Entry 9CV9 (electron microscopy, 3.20 A resolution); this record covers chains A and B of the 60 polymer chains in the assembly.

== Chain A (and B) ==
Molecule: VP1
Notes: chain B of this document is another copy of the same molecule, construct and numbering; everything in this record applies to it too
Reference sequence: A0A097PIM0 (A0A097PIM0_9VIRU); residues -137 to 569 here correspond to UniProt positions 1-707 (UniProt number = residue number + 138)
Amino-acid sequence (707 residues; row label = number of the first residue in the row; numbers below 1 keep their minus sign (Met-137 is residue -137)):
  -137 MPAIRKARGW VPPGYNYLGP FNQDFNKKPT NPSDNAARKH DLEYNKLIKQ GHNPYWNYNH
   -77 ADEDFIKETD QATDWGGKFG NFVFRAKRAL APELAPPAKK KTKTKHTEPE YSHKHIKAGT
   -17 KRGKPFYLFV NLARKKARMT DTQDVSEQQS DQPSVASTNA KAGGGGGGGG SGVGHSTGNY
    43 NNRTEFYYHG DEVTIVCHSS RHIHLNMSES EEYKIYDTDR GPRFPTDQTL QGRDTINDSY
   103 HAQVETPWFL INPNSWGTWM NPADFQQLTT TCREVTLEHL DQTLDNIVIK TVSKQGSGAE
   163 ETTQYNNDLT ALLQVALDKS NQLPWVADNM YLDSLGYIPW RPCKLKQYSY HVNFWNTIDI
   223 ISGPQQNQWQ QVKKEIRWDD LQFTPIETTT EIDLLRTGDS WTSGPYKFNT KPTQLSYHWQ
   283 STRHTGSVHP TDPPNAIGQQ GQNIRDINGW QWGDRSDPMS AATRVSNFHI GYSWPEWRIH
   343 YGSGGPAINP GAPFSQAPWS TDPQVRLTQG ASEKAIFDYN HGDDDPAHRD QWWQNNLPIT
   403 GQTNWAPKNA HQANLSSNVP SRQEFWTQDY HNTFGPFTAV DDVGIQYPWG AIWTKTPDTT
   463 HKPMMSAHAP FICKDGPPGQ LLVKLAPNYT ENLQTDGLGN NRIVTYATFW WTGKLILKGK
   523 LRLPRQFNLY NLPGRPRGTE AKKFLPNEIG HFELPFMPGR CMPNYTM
Not modelled in the structure: -137 to 32
Construct notes: conflict Val35 (Ile173 in A0A097PIM0)
Reported in the primary citation:
  - conformationally variable residues (loop rearrangement, side-chain flip): Gln157, Asn530 to Leu547

== Interface between chain A and chain B ==
Residue-residue contacts - 83 pairs, chain A then chain B:
  Ser33(A) - His37(B)  hydrogen bond (backbone-side chain)
  Gly34(A) - His37(B)
  Val35(A) - Gly36(B)
  Glu73(A) - Trp202(B)
  Glu74(A) - Trp202(B)  hydrogen bond
  Glu74(A) - Arg203(B)  salt bridge
  Glu74(A) - Tyr381(B)  hydrogen bond
  Glu74(A) - Ile551(B)
  Glu74(A) - Gly552(B)
  Tyr75(A) - Trp202(B)
  Tyr75(A) - Pro548(B)
  Tyr75(A) - Gly552(B)
  Lys76(A) - Asn549(B)
  Lys76(A) - Glu550(B)
  Lys76(A) - Ile551(B)
  Ile77(A) - Pro548(B)
  Ile77(A) - Asn549(B)  hydrogen bond (backbone-backbone)
  Ile77(A) - Glu550(B)
  Tyr78(A) - Glu550(B)
  Lys156(A) - Thr164(B)  hydrogen bond (backbone-side chain)
  Gln157(A) - Gln157(B)
  Gln157(A) - Thr164(B)
  Gln157(A) - Gln166(B)  hydrogen bond
  Gly158(A) - Glu162(B)
  Asn168(A) - Gln166(B)
  Asp170(A) - Asn169(B)
  Leu171(A) - Asn169(B)
  Thr172(A) - Val150(B)
  Thr172(A) - Asn169(B)  hydrogen bond
  Thr172(A) - Leu171(B)
  Thr172(A) - Thr259(B)
  Leu174(A) - Trp512(B)
  Gln176(A) - Trp512(B)
  Trp240(A) - Lys544(B)
  Trp240(A) - Leu547(B)  hydrophobic
  Leu243(A) - Leu547(B)  hydrophobic
  Phe245(A) - Pro548(B)  hydrophobic
  Pro247(A) - Trp202(B)  hydrophobic
  Glu249(A) - Tyr42(B)
  Glu249(A) - Asn44(B)
  Glu249(A) - Trp202(B)
  Thr250(A) - Asn44(B)
  Thr250(A) - Arg45(B)
  Glu253(A) - Tyr42(B)
  Glu253(A) - Asn43(B)  hydrogen bond
  Ile254(A) - Asn41(B)
  Ile254(A) - Tyr42(B)  hydrogen bond (backbone-backbone)
  Asp255(A) - Asn41(B)  hydrogen bond
  Leu256(A) - Ser38(B)
  Leu256(A) - Asn41(B)
  Leu256(A) - Tyr42(B)  hydrophobic
  Leu256(A) - Asn148(B)
  Leu256(A) - Trp512(B)
  Arg258(A) - Val35(B)  hydrogen bond (side chain-backbone)
  Arg258(A) - Gly36(B)
  Arg258(A) - His37(B)
  Arg258(A) - Asn148(B)
  Arg258(A) - Ile149(B)  hydrogen bond (side chain-backbone)
  Arg258(A) - Thr259(B)
  Gly260(A) - Gly36(B)  hydrogen bond (backbone-backbone)
  Gly260(A) - His37(B)  hydrogen bond (backbone-side chain)
  Asp261(A) - Gly36(B)
  Asp261(A) - His37(B)
  Asp261(A) - Ser38(B)  hydrogen bond (side chain-backbone)
  Tyr491(A) - Pro204(B)
  Tyr491(A) - Tyr508(B)  hydrogen bond (backbone-side chain)
  Thr492(A) - His66(B)
  Thr492(A) - Tyr167(B)
  Glu493(A) - His66(B)  hydrogen bond (backbone-side chain)
  Glu493(A) - Asn68(B)
  Glu493(A) - Val154(B)
  Glu493(A) - Lys156(B)  salt bridge
  Glu493(A) - Tyr167(B)
  Glu493(A) - Val506(B)
  Glu493(A) - Tyr508(B)
  Leu495(A) - His66(B)
  Leu495(A) - Pro204(B)  hydrophobic
  Leu495(A) - Lys206(B)  hydrogen bond (backbone-side chain)
  Thr497(A) - Tyr381(B)
  Asp498(A) - Pro388(B)
  Asp498(A) - Ala389(B)
  Ile505(A) - Tyr167(B)  hydrophobic
  Ile505(A) - Tyr508(B)
Also at the interface, not in a pair above, chain A (45 interface residues in all): Asp79, Ser159, Gln184, Asp241, Thr251, Thr259, Pro489
Also at the interface, not in a pair above, chain B (50 interface residues in all): Gly34, Gly40, Glu47, His64, Asn123, Lys152, Pro201, Gly260, Ala543

== Overview ==
The interface between chain A and chain B involves 45 residues on one side and 50 on the other, with 18
hydrogen bonds and 2 salt bridges. Polar contacts include Glu74(A)-Arg203(B), Glu493(A)-Lys156(B) and
Ser33(A)-His37(B). The paper reports conformational variability at Gln157(A) and Asn530(A).
Both chains are VP1. Entry 9CV9 (Bufavirus 1 at pH 4.0) was determined by electron microscopy (same
publication as 9CUZ, 9CV0 and 9CWS).
